PDB entry 5U9J | X-ray diffraction, 2.10 A resolution | chain A

== Chain A ==
Name: Aryl hydrocarbon receptor-interacting protein-like 1 (AIPL1)
Organism: Homo sapiens
Reference sequence: Q9NZN9 (AIPL1_HUMAN); numbering as in UniProt (aligned over 2-161)
Amino-acid sequence (169 residues; row label = number of the first residue in the row; numbers below 1 keep their minus sign (Met-7 is residue -7)):
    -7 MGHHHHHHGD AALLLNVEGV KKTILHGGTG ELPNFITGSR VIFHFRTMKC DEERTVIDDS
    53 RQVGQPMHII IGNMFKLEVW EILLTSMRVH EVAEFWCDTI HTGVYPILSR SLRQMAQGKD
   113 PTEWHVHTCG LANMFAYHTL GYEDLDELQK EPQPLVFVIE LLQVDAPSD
Disordered / not traced: -7 to 7, 160-161
Sequence notes: initiating methionine (-7); expression tag (-6 to 1)
Ion coordination: Na+: Glu152 (shared with 1 residue of chain B)
Small-molecule neighbours: geran-8-yl geran (GER): Phe35, Phe37, Met59, Ile61, Val71, Trp72, Leu75, Cys89, His93, Val96, Tyr97, Leu100, Leu104, Phe149, Ile151

== In short ==
Ligands of chain A: geran-8-yl geran.
Chain A is Aryl hydrocarbon receptor-interacting protein-like 1 (AIPL1) (Homo sapiens); the structure, Crystal
structure of the FKBP domain of human aryl hydrocarbon receptor-interacting protein-like 1 (AIPL1) complexed
with ..., was determined by X-ray diffraction together with 5U9A, 5U9I and 5U9K from the same study.
